PDB entry 4QW3 | X-ray diffraction, 2.90 A resolution | chains V and W of the 28 polymer chains in the assembly

== Chain V ==
Molecule: Proteasome subunit beta type-2
From: Saccharomyces cerevisiae
Notes: EC 3.4.25.1
UniProtKB: P25043 (PSB2_YEAST); residues 1-232 here correspond to UniProt positions 30-261 (UniProt number = residue number + 29)
Chain sequence (232 residues; each row starts with the number of its first residue):
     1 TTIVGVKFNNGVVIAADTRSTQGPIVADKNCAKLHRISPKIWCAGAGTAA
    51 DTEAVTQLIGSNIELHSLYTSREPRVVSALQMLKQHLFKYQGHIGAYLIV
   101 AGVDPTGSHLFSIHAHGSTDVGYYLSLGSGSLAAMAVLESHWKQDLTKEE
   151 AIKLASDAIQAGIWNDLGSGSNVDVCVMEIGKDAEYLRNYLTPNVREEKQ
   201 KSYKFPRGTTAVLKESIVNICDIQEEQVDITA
Unresolved in the structure: 227-232
Glycans and other covalent adducts: bortezomib (BO2) linked to T1
Small-molecule neighbours: bortezomib (BO2; N-[(1R)-1-(dihydroxyboryl)-3-methylbutyl]-N-(pyrazin-2-ylcarbonyl)-L-phenylalaninamide): R19, S20, T21, Q22, A27, C31, K33, G45, A46, G47, T48, A49, T52, G168
UniProt features mapped onto this chain:
  - active site: T1 (Nucleophile)

== Chain W ==
Molecule: Proteasome subunit beta type-3
From: Saccharomyces cerevisiae
Notes: EC 3.4.25.1
UniProtKB: P25451 (PSB3_YEAST); residues 0-204 here correspond to UniProt positions 1-205 (UniProt number = residue number + 1)
Chain sequence (205 residues; row label = number of the first residue in the row; numbering starts at 0):
     0 MSDPSSINGGIVVAMTGKDCVAIACDLRLGSQSLGVSNKFEKIFHYGHVF
    50 LGITGLATDVTTLNEMFRYKTNLYKLKEERAIEPETFTQLVSSSLYERRF
   100 GPYFVGPVVAGINSKSGKPFIAGFDLIGCIDEAKDFIVSGTASDQLFGMC
   150 ESLYEPNLEPEDLFETISQALLNAADRDALSGWGAVVYIIKKDEVVKRYL
   200 KMRQD
Unresolved in the structure: 0
UniProt features mapped onto this chain:
  - modified residue: S30 (Phosphoserine)
  - cross-link: K69 (Glycyl lysine isopeptide (Lys-Gly) (interchain with G-Cter in ubiquitin))

== Chain V / chain W interface ==
Residue-residue contacts - 53 pairs, chain V then chain W:
  I25(V) - D143(W)
  I25(V) - F146(W)  hydrophobic
  V26(V) - F146(W)
  A27(V) - D130(W)
  A27(V) - F146(W)
  D28(V) - D130(W)
  K29(V) - E150(W)  salt bridge
  A49(V) - C128(W)  hydrophobic
  A50(V) - Y95(W)
  A50(V) - I126(W)  hydrophobic
  A50(V) - C128(W)
  D51(V) - Y95(W)  hydrogen bond
  D51(V) - R98(W)  salt bridge
  A54(V) - Y95(W)
  Y90(V) - F99(W)  hydrophobic
  H93(V) - R98(W)  hydrogen bond (backbone-side chain)
  H93(V) - F99(W)
  I94(V) - F99(W)  hydrophobic
  R196(V) - E150(W)  salt bridge
  K199(V) - S151(W)
  K199(V) - Y153(W)  hydrogen bond (side chain-backbone)
  S202(V) - E154(W)  hydrogen bond
  Y203(V) - S151(W)
  Y203(V) - L152(W)  hydrophobic
  K204(V) - D161(W)  salt bridge
  F205(V) - E164(W)
  F205(V) - Q168(W)
  P206(V) - E164(W)
  R207(V) - E160(W)  salt bridge
  R207(V) - D161(W)  salt bridge
  G208(V) - E164(W)  hydrogen bond (backbone-side chain)
  T209(V) - E164(W)
  T210(V) - E164(W)  hydrogen bond
  T210(V) - S167(W)
  T210(V) - Q168(W)  hydrogen bond
  T210(V) - L199(W)
  A211(V) - L199(W)
  A211(V) - K200(W)  hydrogen bond (backbone-backbone)
  V212(V) - Y198(W)
  L213(V) - Y198(W)  hydrogen bond (backbone-backbone)
  L213(V) - K200(W)
  K214(V) - R197(W)
  K214(V) - Y198(W)  hydrogen bond (backbone-backbone)
  E215(V) - K196(W)
  E215(V) - R197(W)  salt bridge
  S216(V) - K196(W)  hydrogen bond (backbone-backbone)
  I217(V) - V194(W)
  V218(V) - H44(W)
  V218(V) - V194(W)  hydrogen bond (backbone-backbone)
  V218(V) - K196(W)
  I220(V) - G46(W)
  I220(V) - V194(W)  hydrophobic
  D222(V) - K74(W)  salt bridge
Also at the interface, not in a pair above, chain V (36 interface residues in all): T48, G95, N219
Also at the interface, not in a pair above, chain W (38 interface residues in all): H47, F49, D124, G127, D134, E158, F163, T165, L171, Y187, V195

== Overview ==
Chain V and chain W form an interface of 36 and 38 residues respectively, with 12 hydrogen bonds and 8 salt
bridges. Polar contacts include K29(V)-E150(W), D51(V)-R98(W) and R196(V)-E150(W). Bortezomib is covalently
linked to T1(V). Curated annotation (UniProt) lists active-site residue T1(V) on chain V.
Here chain V is Proteasome subunit beta type-2 and chain W is Proteasome subunit beta type-3, both from
Saccharomyces cerevisiae. Entry 4QW3 (yCP beta5-C63F mutant in complex with bortezomib) was determined by
X-ray diffraction (same publication as 4QUX, 4QUY, 4QV0, 4QV1, 4QV3, 4QV4 and 42 further entries).
